Entry 4C01 (X-ray diffraction, 2.30 A resolution); this record covers chains B and E of the 6 polymer chains in the assembly.

[Chain B (and E)]
Name: Cest-2923
Source organism: Lactobacillus plantarum
Notes: EC 3.1.1.1; chain E of this document is another copy of the same molecule, construct and numbering; everything in this record applies to it too
UniProtKB: F9US10 (F9US10_LACPL); residues 1-276 here = UniProt positions 1-276
Sequence (282 residues; numbered 1 to 282; the number before each row is that of its first residue):
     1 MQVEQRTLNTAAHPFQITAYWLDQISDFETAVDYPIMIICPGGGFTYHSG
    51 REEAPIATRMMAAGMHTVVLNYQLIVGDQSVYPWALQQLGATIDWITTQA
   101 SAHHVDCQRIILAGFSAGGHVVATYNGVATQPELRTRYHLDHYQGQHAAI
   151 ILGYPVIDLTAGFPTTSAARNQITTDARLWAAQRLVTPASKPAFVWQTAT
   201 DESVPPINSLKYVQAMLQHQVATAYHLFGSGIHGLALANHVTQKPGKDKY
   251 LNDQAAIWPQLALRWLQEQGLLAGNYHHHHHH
Unresolved in the structure: 277-282
Construct notes: expression tag (277-282)
Residues lining bound ligands:
  - acetonitrile (CCN), molecule 1: Arg6, Thr7, Leu8, Asn9, Thr10
  - acetonitrile (CCN), molecule 2: Tyr47, His48, Asn71, Leu74
  - acetonitrile (CCN), molecule 3: Asp201, Glu202, Ser203, Ile232, His233
  - phenyl acetate (QY9), molecule 1: Gln5, Gln16, Thr18, Glu53, Asn71
  - phenyl acetate (QY9), molecule 2: Arg6, Trp95, Thr98, Gln99
What the authors report for this chain:
  - binding site for acetate ion: Ser116
  - catalytic residues: Gly43, Gly44, Ala117 (proposed by the authors, not directly observed)

[Interface between chain B and chain E]
Residue-residue contacts (68; chain B residue first):
  Met1(B) with Met1(E), hydrophobic; Val3(E); Tyr20(E), hydrophobic; Thr58(E); Met61(E), hydrophobic
  Val3(B) with Met1(E)
  Tyr20(B) with Met1(E), hydrophobic
  Ile25(B) with Gly50(E); Arg51(E); Pro55(E), hydrophobic; Val241(E)
  Asp27(B) with Tyr47(E); Ser49(E), hydrogen bond; Gly50(E), hydrogen bond (side chain-backbone); Arg51(E), hydrogen bond (side chain-backbone)
  Phe28(B) with Val241(E); Thr242(E); Gln243(E); Lys244(E); Pro245(E)
  Glu29(B) with Lys247(E), salt bridge
  Ser49(B) with Asp27(E), hydrogen bond
  Gly50(B) with Ile25(E); Asp27(E), hydrogen bond (backbone-side chain)
  Arg51(B) with Ile25(E); Asp27(E), hydrogen bond (backbone-side chain)
  Pro55(B) with Ile25(E), hydrophobic
  Thr58(B) with Met1(E); Thr58(E); Met61(E); Ala62(E)
  Arg59(B) with Ala62(E)
  Met61(B) with Met1(E), hydrophobic; Thr58(E)
  Ala62(B) with Thr58(E); Arg59(E); Val241(E)
  Ala63(B) with His240(E), hydrogen bond (backbone-side chain); Val241(E)
  Gly64(B) with Val241(E)
  Asn239(B) with Asn275(E)
  His240(B) with Ala63(E), hydrogen bond (side chain-backbone); Gln267(E); Leu272(E); Ala273(E), hydrogen bond (side chain-backbone); Gly274(E); Asn275(E), hydrogen bond
  Val241(B) with Ile25(E); Ala62(E); Ala63(E)
  Thr242(B) with Phe28(E)
  Gln243(B) with Phe28(E)
  Lys244(B) with Asp27(E); Phe28(E)
  Pro245(B) with Phe28(E); Thr30(E)
  Lys247(B) with Glu29(E), salt bridge
  Leu251(B) with Asn275(E); Tyr276(E)
  Gln260(B) with Gln260(E), hydrogen bond
  Gln267(B) with His240(E)
  Leu272(B) with His240(E)
  Ala273(B) with His240(E)
  Gly274(B) with His240(E)
  Asn275(B) with Asn239(E); His240(E); Leu251(E)
  Tyr276(B) with Leu251(E)
Other interface residues (no listed pair), chain B (37 interface residues in all): Ser26, Thr30, Tyr47, Leu237
Other interface residues (no listed pair), chain E (36 interface residues in all): Ser26, Gly64

[Overview]
37 residues of chain B face 36 of chain E across their interface; the contacts include 11 hydrogen bonds and 2
salt bridges. Polar contacts include Glu29(B)-Lys247(E), Asp27(B)-Ser49(E) and Asp27(B)-Gly50(E). From the
paper: catalytic residues Gly43(B), Gly44(B) and Ala117(B); a binding site for acetate ion at Ser116(B).
Both chains are Cest-2923 (Lactobacillus plantarum). Entry 4C01 (Complete crystal structure of
carboxylesterase Cest-2923 (lp_2923) from Lactobacillus plantarum WCFS1) was determined by X-ray diffraction,
deposited together with 4BZW and 4BZZ.
